8J6T - chains G and H of the 14 polymer chains in the assembly; structure by electron microscopy, 6.60 A resolution (low resolution: residue-level contacts below are approximate; hydrogen-bond / salt-bridge calls are withheld).

== Chain G ==
Molecule: Histone H3.1
From: Homo sapiens
UniProtKB: P68431 (H31_HUMAN); residues 0-135 here correspond to UniProt positions 1-136 (UniProt number = residue number + 1)
Sequence (136 residues; numbered 0 to 135; the number before each row is that of its first residue; numbering starts at 0):
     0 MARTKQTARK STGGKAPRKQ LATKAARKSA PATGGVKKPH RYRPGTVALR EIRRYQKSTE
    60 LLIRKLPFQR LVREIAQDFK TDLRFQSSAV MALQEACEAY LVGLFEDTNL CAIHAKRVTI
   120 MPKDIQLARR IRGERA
Not modelled in the structure: 0-58, 135
Swiss-Prot annotation at these positions:
  - modified residue: Arg2 (Asymmetric dimethylarginine), Thr3 (Phosphothreonine), Lys4 (Allysine), Gln5 (5-glutamyl dopamine), Thr6 (Phosphothreonine), Arg8 (Citrulline), Lys9 (N6,N6,N6-trimethyllysine), Ser10 (ADP-ribosylserine), Thr11 (Phosphothreonine), Lys14 (N6-(2-hydroxyisobutyryl)lysine), Arg17 (Asymmetric dimethylarginine), Lys18 (N6-(2-hydroxyisobutyryl)lysine), Lys23 (N6-(2-hydroxyisobutyryl)lysine), Arg26 (Citrulline), Lys27 (N6,N6,N6-trimethyllysine), Ser28 (ADP-ribosylserine), Lys36 (N6,N6,N6-trimethyllysine), Lys37 (N6-methyllysine), Tyr41 (Phosphotyrosine), Lys56 (N6,N6,N6-trimethyllysine) and 8 more in UniProt
  - lipidation: Lys18 (N6-decanoyllysine)

== Chain H ==
Molecule: Histone H4
From: Homo sapiens
UniProtKB: P62805 (H4_HUMAN); residues 0-102 here correspond to UniProt positions 1-103 (UniProt number = residue number + 1)
Sequence (103 residues; each row starts with the number of its first residue; numbering starts at 0):
     0 MSGRGKGGKG LGKGGAKRHR KVLRDNIQGI TKPAIRRLAR RGGVKRISGL IYEETRGVLK
    60 VFLENVIRDA VTYTEHAKRK TVTAMDVVYA LKRQGRTLYG FGG
Not modelled in the structure: 0-24, 97-102
Swiss-Prot annotation at these positions:
  - DNA-binding region: Lys16 to Lys20
  - modified residue: Ser1 (N-acetylserine), Arg3 (Asymmetric dimethylarginine), Lys5 (N6-(2-hydroxyisobutyryl)lysine), Lys8 (N6-(2-hydroxyisobutyryl)lysine), Lys12 (N6-(2-hydroxyisobutyryl)lysine), Lys16 (N6-(2-hydroxyisobutyryl)lysine), Lys20 (N6,N6,N6-trimethyllysine), Lys31 (N6-(2-hydroxyisobutyryl)lysine), Lys44 (N6-(2-hydroxyisobutyryl)lysine), Ser47 (Phosphoserine), Tyr51 (Phosphotyrosine), Lys59 (N6-(2-hydroxyisobutyryl)lysine), Lys77 (N6-(2-hydroxyisobutyryl)lysine), Lys79 (N6-(2-hydroxyisobutyryl)lysine), Thr80 (Phosphothreonine), Tyr88 (Phosphotyrosine), Lys91 (N6-(2-hydroxyisobutyryl)lysine)
  - cross-link (Glycyl lysine isopeptide (Lys-Gly)): Lys12 (interchain with G-Cter in SUMO2), Lys20 (interchain with G-Cter in SUMO2), Lys31 (interchain with G-Cter in SUMO2), Lys59 (interchain with G-Cter in SUMO2), Lys79 (interchain with G-Cter in SUMO2), Lys91 (interchain with G-Cter in SUMO2)

== How chain G and chain H interact ==
Contacting residue pairs - 6 pairs, chain G then chain H:
  Pro66(G) - Gly28(H)
  Leu70(G) - Asn25(H)
  Val117(G) - Arg45(H)
  Thr118(G) - Arg45(H)
  Ile119(G) - Arg45(H)
  Ile119(G) - Ser47(H)
Interface residues without a listed pair, chain G (8 interface residues in all): Ala88, Phe104, Glu105
Interface residues without a listed pair, chain H (7 interface residues in all): Gly41, Ile46, Val81

== Summary ==
Chain G and chain H form an interface of 8 and 7 residues respectively. UniProt lists a DNA-binding region on
chain H.
Here chain G is Histone H3.1 and chain H is Histone H4, both from Homo sapiens. Entry 8J6T (Cryo-EM structure
of the double CAF-1 bound right-handed Di-tetrasome) was determined by electron microscopy, deposited together
with 7Y5K, 7Y5L, 7Y5O, 7Y5U, 7Y5V, 7Y5W and 4 further entries.
